PDB entry 8ZUK | electron microscopy, 2.83 A resolution | chains A and H of the 42 polymer chains in the assembly

Chain A (and H):
Molecule: TNF receptor-associated factor 3
Organism: Homo sapiens
Notes: EC 2.3.2.27; chain H of this document is another copy of the same molecule, construct and numbering; everything in this record applies to it too
Reference sequence: Q13114 (TRAF3_HUMAN); residues 266-567 here correspond to UniProt positions 267-568 (UniProt number = residue number + 1)
Chain sequence (310 residues; each row starts with the number of its first residue):
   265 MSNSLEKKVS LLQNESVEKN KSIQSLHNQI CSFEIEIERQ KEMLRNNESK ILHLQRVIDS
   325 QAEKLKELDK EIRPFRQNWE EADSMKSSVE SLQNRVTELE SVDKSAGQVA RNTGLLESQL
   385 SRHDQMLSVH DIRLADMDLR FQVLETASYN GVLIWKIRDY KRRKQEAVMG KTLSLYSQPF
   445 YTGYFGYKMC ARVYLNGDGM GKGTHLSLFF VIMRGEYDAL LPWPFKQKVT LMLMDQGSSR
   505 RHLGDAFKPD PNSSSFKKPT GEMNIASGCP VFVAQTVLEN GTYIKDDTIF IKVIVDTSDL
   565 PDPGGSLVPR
Unresolved in the structure: 265-386, 566-574
Differences from the reference sequence: initiating methionine (265); expression tag (568-574)

Chain A / chain H interface:
Residue-residue contacts (10):
  Met464(A) with Met464(H), hydrophobic
  Asp514(A) with Val541(H)
  Asn516(A) with Val541(H); Asn544(H)
  Ser517(A) with Thr540(H); Val541(H); Asn544(H), hydrogen bond (backbone-side chain)
  Ser518(A) with Thr540(H); Asn544(H), hydrogen bond (backbone-side chain)
  Ile529(A) with Thr540(H)

Overview:
The interface between chain A and chain H involves 6 residues on one side and 4 on the other, with 2 hydrogen
bonds. Polar pairs include Ser517(A)-Asn544(H) and Ser518(A)-Asn544(H).
Both chains are TNF receptor-associated factor 3 (Homo sapiens). Entry 8ZUK (Cluster structure of the
BAFF-BAFFR-TRAF3 complex) was determined by electron microscopy, deposited together with 8ZUI and 8ZUJ.
